Entry 8K29 (electron microscopy, 3.18 A resolution); this record covers chains P and H of the 12 polymer chains in the assembly.

# Chain P
Molecule: 60-nt RNA strand
From: Vibrio phage ICP1_2004_A
Sequence (60 nucleotides; numbered -7 to 52; the number before each row is that of its first residue; numbers below 1 keep their minus sign (C-7 is residue -7)):
    -7 CUUAAAGAGUCAACCCUUUGCUUAUCUUCCCUAUUUAAAUGUUAGCAGCC
    43 GCAUAGGCUG

# Chain H
Protein: Csy3
From: Vibrio phage ICP1_2004_A
UniProtKB: F1D5V6 (F1D5V6_9CAUD); residues 1-306 here = UniProt positions 1-306
Chain sequence (306 residues; numbered 1 to 306; the number before each row is that of its first residue):
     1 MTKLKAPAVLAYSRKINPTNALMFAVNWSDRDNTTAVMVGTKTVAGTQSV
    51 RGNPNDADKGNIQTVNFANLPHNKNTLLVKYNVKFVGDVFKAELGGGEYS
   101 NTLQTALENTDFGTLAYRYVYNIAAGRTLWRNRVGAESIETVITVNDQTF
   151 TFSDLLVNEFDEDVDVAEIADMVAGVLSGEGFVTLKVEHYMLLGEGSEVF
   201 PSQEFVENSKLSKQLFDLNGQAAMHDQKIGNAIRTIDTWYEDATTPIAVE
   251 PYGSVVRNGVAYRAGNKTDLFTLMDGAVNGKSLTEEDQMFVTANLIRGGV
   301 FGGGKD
Not modelled in the structure: 1, 304-306

# How chain P and chain H interact
Pairs across the interface (38):
  U26(P) with Leu94(H), base contact
  U27(P) with Ala11(H), base contact; Tyr12(H), phosphate contact; Ser13(H), phosphate contact; Val300(H), base contact
  U28(P) with Tyr12(H), sugar contact; Ser13(H), phosphate contact; Arg14(H), salt bridge to the phosphate; Arg297(H), sugar contact; Gly298(H), sugar contact; Gly299(H), base contact; Val300(H), base contact
  A29(P) with Arg14(H), salt bridge to the phosphate; Arg234(H), hydrogen bond to the phosphate; Arg297(H), hydrogen bond to the sugar
  A30(P) with Trp130(H), base contact; Gln227(H), sugar contact; Lys228(H), sugar contact; Asn231(H), hydrogen bond to the phosphate; Arg234(H), salt bridge to the phosphate; Val255(H), base contact; Arg257(H), hydrogen bond to the base
  A31(P) with Gln203(H), sugar contact; Glu204(H), base contact; Val206(H), hydrogen bond to the base; His225(H), phosphate contact; Gln227(H), phosphate contact; Lys228(H), phosphate contact
  U32(P) with Gln203(H), phosphate contact; Lys228(H), salt bridge to the phosphate; Val256(H), sugar contact; Arg257(H), hydrogen bond to the phosphate
  G33(P) with Arg257(H), salt bridge to the phosphate
  U35(P) with Arg131(H), salt bridge to the phosphate
  A36(P) with Thr47(H), hydrogen bond to the sugar
  G37(P) with Val44(H), phosphate contact; Thr47(H), hydrogen bond to the phosphate
  C38(P) with Gly46(H), phosphate contact
Interface residues without a listed pair, chain P (14 interface residues in all): U34, A39
Interface residues without a listed pair, chain H (28 interface residues in all): Ala45, Ser202, Phe205

# Summary
Chain P and chain H form an interface of 14 and 28 residues respectively, with 8 hydrogen bonds and 6 salt
bridges. Polar contacts include A30(P)-Arg257(H), A31(P)-Val206(H) and A29(P)-Arg297(H).
Chain P is a 60-nt RNA strand and chain H is Csy3, both from Vibrio phage ICP1_2004_A; the structure, ICP1
Csy-dsDNA complex (form 2), was determined by electron microscopy.
